PDB entry 7L8P | X-ray diffraction, 2.35 A resolution | chains A and B of the 4 polymer chains in the assembly

== Chain A ==
Name: Isoform 3 of Integrin alpha-IIb
Source organism: Homo sapiens
UniProtKB: P08514 (ITA2B_HUMAN), isoform P08514-3; residues 1-457 here correspond to UniProt positions 32-488 (UniProt number = residue number + 31)
Sequence (457 residues; row label = number of the first residue in the row):
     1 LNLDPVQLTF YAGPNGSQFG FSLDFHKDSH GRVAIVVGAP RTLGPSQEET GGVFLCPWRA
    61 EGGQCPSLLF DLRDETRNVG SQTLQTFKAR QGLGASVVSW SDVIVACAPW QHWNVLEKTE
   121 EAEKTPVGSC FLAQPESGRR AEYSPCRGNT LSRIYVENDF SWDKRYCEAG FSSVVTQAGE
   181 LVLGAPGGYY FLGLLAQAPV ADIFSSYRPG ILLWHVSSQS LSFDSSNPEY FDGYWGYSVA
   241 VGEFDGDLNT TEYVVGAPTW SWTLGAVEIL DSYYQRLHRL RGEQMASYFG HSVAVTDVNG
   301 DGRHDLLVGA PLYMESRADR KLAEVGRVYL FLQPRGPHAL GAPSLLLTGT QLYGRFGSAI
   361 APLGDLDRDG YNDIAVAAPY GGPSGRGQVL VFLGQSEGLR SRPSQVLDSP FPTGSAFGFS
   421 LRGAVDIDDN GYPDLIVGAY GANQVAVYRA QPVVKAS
Disordered / not traced: 455-457
Disulfides: C56-C65, C107-C130, C146-C167
Ion coordination: Ca2+ site 1: E243, D245, D247, T250, E252; Ca2+ site 2: D297, N299, D301, R303, D305; Ca2+ site 3: D365, D367, D369, Y371, D373; Ca2+ site 4: D426, D428, N430, Y432, D434
Ligand contacts: sibrafiban (active form) (XQS): F160, Y189, Y190, L192, D224, S225, S226, F231
Swiss-Prot annotation at these positions:
  - binding site (Ca(2+)): E243, D245, D247, T250, E252, D297, N299, D301, R303, D305, D365, D367, D369, Y371, D373, D426, D428, N430, Y432, D434
  - glycosylation (N-linked (GlcNAc...) asparagine): N15, N249

== Chain B ==
Name: Isoform Beta-3C of Integrin beta-3
Source organism: Homo sapiens
UniProtKB: P05106 (ITB3_HUMAN), isoform P05106-3; residues 1-472 here correspond to UniProt positions 27-498 (UniProt number = residue number + 26)
Sequence (472 residues; each row starts with the number of its first residue):
     1 GPNICTTRGV SSCQQCLAVS PMCAWCSDEA LPLGSPRCDL KENLLKDNCA PESIEFPVSE
    61 ARVLEDRPLS DKGSGDSSQV TQVSPQRIAL RLRPDDSKNF SIQVRQVEDY PVDIYYLMDL
   121 SYSMKDDLWS IQNLGTKLAT QMRKLTSNLR IGFGAFVDKP VSPYMYISPP EALENPCYDM
   181 KTTCLPMFGY KHVLTLTDQV TRFNEEVKKQ SVSRNRDAPE GGFDAIMQAT VCDEKIGWRN
   241 DASHLLVFTT DAKTHIALDG RLAGIVQPND GQCHVGSDNH YSASTTMDYP SLGLMTEKLS
   301 QKNINLIFAV TENVVNLYQN YSELIPGTTV GVLSMDSSNV LQLIVDAYGK IRSKVELEVR
   361 DLPEELSLSF NATCLNNEVI PGLKSCMGLK IGDTVSFSIE AKVRGCPQEK EKSFTIKPVG
   421 FKDSLIVQVT FDCDCACQAQ AEPNSHRCNN GNGTFECGVC RCGPGWLGSQ CE
Disordered / not traced: 467-472
Disulfides: C5-C23, C13-C435, C16-C38, C26-C49, C177-C184, C232-C273, C374-C386, C406-C433, C437-C457, C448-C460
Covalently attached groups: N-acetylglucosamine (NAG) linked to N99, N320, N371
Ion coordination: Mg2+: S121, E220 (together with sibrafiban (active form)); Ca2+ site 1: S123, D126, D127, M335; Ca2+ site 2: D158, N215, D217, P219, E220
Ligand contacts: sibrafiban (active form) (XQS): S121, Y122, S123, S213, R214, N215, R216, A218, E220
Swiss-Prot annotation at these positions:
  - region: C177 to C184 (Involved in CX3CL1-, NRG1-, FGF1- and IGF1-binding), Q267 to M287 (CX3CL1-binding)
  - binding site (Mg(2+)): S121, S123, E220
  - binding site (Ca(2+)): S123, D126, D127, D158, N215, D217, P219, E220, D251, M335
  - glycosylation (N-linked (GlcNAc...) asparagine): N99, N320, N371, N452
What the authors report for this chain:
  - mutagenesis - N305T (6-fold): increased binding to FITC-echistatin

== Chain A / chain B interface ==
Pairs across the interface (65; chain A residue first):
  F21(A) with R261(B); V266(B), hydrophobic
  R41(A) with G264(B), hydrogen bond (side chain-backbone)
  W110(A) with R261(B), hydrogen bond (side chain-backbone); L262(B); G264(B)
  H112(A) with S162(B), hydrogen bond; I167(B)
  N114(A) with S168(B)
  E121(A) with S168(B), hydrogen bond; P169(B)
  E123(A) with S168(B); R216(B), salt bridge
  K124(A) with I167(B); S168(B), hydrogen bond (backbone-side chain)
  T125(A) with R216(B)
  P126(A) with S162(B); P163(B), hydrophobic
  Y166(A) with R216(B)
  E168(A) with P163(B); L262(B)
  F171(A) with R261(B)
  Y190(A) with R216(B), hydrogen bond (side chain-backbone)
  F191(A) with P163(B), hydrophobic; D217(B)
  F231(A) with K253(B), hydrogen bond (backbone-side chain)
  D232(A) with P219(B); K253(B), salt bridge
  Y234(A) with H255(B); D259(B); L262(B), hydrophobic
  Y237(A) with L258(B), hydrogen bond (side chain-backbone); R261(B)
  T259(A) with D259(B)
  W262(A) with K253(B); L317(B)
  T263(A) with I256(B); Y321(B), hydrogen bond
  M285(A) with L317(B), hydrophobic; N320(B); Y321(B), hydrophobic; L324(B)
  A286(A) with I256(B), hydrophobic; L292(B), hydrophobic
  Y288(A) with I256(B), hydrophobic; A257(B); L258(B), hydrogen bond (side chain-backbone); D259(B), hydrogen bond
  H291(A) with L258(B)
  L312(A) with A257(B), hydrophobic; L258(B), hydrophobic
  M314(A) with G293(B); L324(B), hydrophobic
  D319(A) with K384(B), salt bridge
  K321(A) with E358(B), salt bridge
  L322(A) with L324(B)
  E324(A) with S291(B), hydrogen bond
  Y353(A) with G293(B), hydrogen bond (side chain-backbone); L294(B); E297(B), hydrogen bond
  R355(A) with L258(B); P268(B)
  Y380(A) with P268(B)
  F419(A) with R261(B)
  Y440(A) with V266(B)
Other interface residues (no listed pair), chain A (44 interface residues in all): Q18, P186, G187, Q284, P311, R320, L352
Other interface residues (no listed pair), chain B (35 interface residues in all): Y166, Y178, A218, A263, P326

== Summary ==
Chain A and chain B form an interface of 44 and 35 residues respectively; the contacts include 14 hydrogen
bonds and 4 salt bridges. Polar contacts include E123(A)-R216(B), D232(A)-K253(B) and D319(A)-K384(B).
Sibrafiban (active form) is bound between chain A and chain B. The paper reports that N305T of chain B
increases binding to FITC-echistatin.
Here chain A is Isoform 3 of Integrin alpha-IIb and chain B is Isoform Beta-3C of Integrin beta-3, both from
Homo sapiens. Entry 7L8P (Integrin alphaIIbbeta3 in complex with sibrafiban) was determined by X-ray
diffraction (same publication as 7TCT, 7TD8, 7THO, 7TMZ, 7TPD, 7U60 and 15 further entries).
